PDB entry 7WFE | electron microscopy, 3.25 A resolution | chains BH and BL of the 16 polymer chains in the assembly

Chain BH:
Molecule: Photosystem I reaction center subunit VI-2, chloroplastic
From: Arabidopsis thaliana
Reference sequence: Q9SUI6 (PSAH2_ARATH); residues 1-145 here = UniProt positions 1-145
Sequence (145 residues; numbered 1 to 145; the number before each row is that of its first residue):
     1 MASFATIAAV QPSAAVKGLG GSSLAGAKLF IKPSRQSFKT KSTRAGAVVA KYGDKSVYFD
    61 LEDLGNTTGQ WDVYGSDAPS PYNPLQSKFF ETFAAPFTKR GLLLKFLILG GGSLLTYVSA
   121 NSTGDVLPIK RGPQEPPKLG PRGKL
Not modelled in the structure: 1-50
Small-molecule neighbours:
  - chlorophyll a (CLA), molecule 1: Pro81, Tyr82, Gln86, Phe90
  - chlorophyll a (CLA), molecule 2: Asn83, Leu85, Gln86, Phe89, Phe90
  - chlorophyll a (CLA), molecule 3: Ile108, Gly111, Gly112, Leu114, Leu115, Val118, Val126, Leu127

Chain BL:
Molecule: Photosystem I reaction center subunit XI, chloroplastic
From: Arabidopsis thaliana
Reference sequence: Q9SUI4 (PSAL_ARATH); residues 1-219 here = UniProt positions 1-219
Sequence (219 residues; each row starts with the number of its first residue):
     1 MAASASPMAS QLRSSFSSAS LSQRLAVPKG ISGAPFGVSP TKRVSSFTVR AVKSDKTTFQ
    61 VVQPINGDPF IGSLETPVTS SPLIAWYLSN LPGYRTAVNP LLRGVEVGLA HGFFLVGPFV
   121 KAGPLRNTAY AGSAGSLAAA GLVVILSMCL TIYGISSFKE GEPSIAPSLT LTGRKKQPDQ
   181 LQTADGWAKF TGGFFFGGIS GVTWAYFLLY VLDLPYFVK
Not modelled in the structure: 1-60
Metal / ion sites: chlorophyll a Mg near Glu106 (its only coordinating residue here)
Small-molecule neighbours:
  - beta-carotene (BCR), molecule 1: Val107, His111, Leu146, Cys149, Leu150, Ile152, Tyr153, Trp187, Phe190, Phe194
  - beta-carotene (BCR), molecule 2: Leu109, Ala110, Ser200, Thr203, Trp204
  - beta-carotene (BCR), molecule 3: Phe119, Ala138, Gly141, Leu142, Ile145
  - chlorophyll a (CLA), molecule 1: Val62, Leu74, Thr76, Pro77, Val78
  - chlorophyll a (CLA), molecule 2: Leu74, Thr76, Val78, Thr79, Ile84, Leu88
  - chlorophyll a (CLA), molecule 3: Trp86, Tyr87, Asn90, Arg95, Val105, Glu106, Leu109, Ala110
  - chlorophyll a (CLA), molecule 4: Tyr87, Leu88, Leu91, Pro92, Gly93, Glu106, Val107, Ala110, His111, Phe114
  - chlorophyll a (CLA), molecule 5: His111, Phe114, Leu115, Leu146
  - chlorophyll a (CLA), molecule 6: Phe113, Phe114, Gly117, Pro118, Lys121, Ala205, Leu208, Leu209, Tyr216, Phe217
  - chlorophyll a (CLA), molecule 7: Leu115, Pro118, Phe119, Ala122, Gly123, Pro124, Arg126
  - chlorophyll a (CLA), molecule 8: Phe119, Pro124, Leu125, Ala134, Leu137, Ala138, Gly141, Val144, Ile145, Met148
  - chlorophyll a (CLA), molecule 9: Leu142, Ile145, Tyr153, Ser157
  - chlorophyll a (CLA), molecule 10: Ile145, Met148, Cys149, Ile152
  - dodecyl-alpha-D-maltoside (LMU): Lys121, Ala122, Arg126, Asn127, Phe217, Val218, Lys219

How chain BH and chain BL interact:
Contacting residue pairs (81; chain BH residue first):
  Tyr52(BH) - Asn66(BL)
  Tyr52(BH) - Asp68(BL)  hydrogen bond
  Tyr58(BH) - Gly67(BL)  hydrogen bond (side chain-backbone)
  Tyr58(BH) - Asp68(BL)
  Tyr58(BH) - Pro69(BL)
  Asp63(BH) - Leu169(BL)
  Asp63(BH) - Lys175(BL)  salt bridge
  Gly65(BH) - Leu169(BL)
  Asn66(BH) - Asp68(BL)
  Asn66(BH) - Leu169(BL)
  Thr67(BH) - Ile71(BL)
  Thr68(BH) - Ile71(BL)
  Gln70(BH) - Pro167(BL)
  Gln70(BH) - Leu169(BL)
  Trp71(BH) - Ile65(BL)  hydrophobic
  Trp71(BH) - Asn66(BL)
  Trp71(BH) - Asp68(BL)
  Trp71(BH) - Pro167(BL)
  Trp71(BH) - Leu169(BL)
  Trp71(BH) - Thr170(BL)
  Trp71(BH) - Leu171(BL)  hydrophobic
  Asp72(BH) - Pro167(BL)
  Asp72(BH) - Leu169(BL)  hydrogen bond (backbone-backbone)
  Asp72(BH) - Thr170(BL)
  Asp72(BH) - Lys176(BL)  salt bridge
  Val73(BH) - Leu171(BL)  hydrophobic
  Tyr74(BH) - Thr79(BL)  hydrogen bond (side chain-backbone)
  Tyr74(BH) - Ala85(BL)  hydrophobic
  Tyr74(BH) - Leu88(BL)
  Tyr74(BH) - Ser89(BL)
  Tyr74(BH) - Tyr94(BL)
  Gly75(BH) - Tyr94(BL)
  Gly75(BH) - Thr96(BL)
  Gly75(BH) - Lys176(BL)
  Ser76(BH) - Ser89(BL)  hydrogen bond (side chain-backbone)
  Ser76(BH) - Tyr94(BL)  hydrogen bond (backbone-backbone)
  Ser76(BH) - Arg95(BL)
  Ser76(BH) - Thr96(BL)  hydrogen bond (backbone-backbone)
  Ser76(BH) - Ala97(BL)
  Asp77(BH) - Thr96(BL)
  Asp77(BH) - Ala97(BL)
  Asp77(BH) - Arg174(BL)  salt bridge
  Asp77(BH) - Gln177(BL)
  Ala78(BH) - Ala97(BL)
  Ser80(BH) - Val98(BL)
  Ser80(BH) - Leu102(BL)
  Pro81(BH) - Arg95(BL)
  Tyr82(BH) - Pro92(BL)
  Tyr82(BH) - Arg95(BL)  hydrogen bond
  Tyr82(BH) - Leu102(BL)  hydrophobic
  Tyr82(BH) - Glu106(BL)  hydrogen bond
  Ser87(BH) - Leu102(BL)
  Phe90(BH) - Val105(BL)  hydrophobic
  Phe90(BH) - Phe196(BL)  hydrophobic
  Glu91(BH) - Asn99(BL)
  Glu91(BH) - Leu101(BL)
  Phe93(BH) - Phe196(BL)
  Ala94(BH) - Leu101(BL)  hydrophobic
  Phe97(BH) - Ala188(BL)
  Phe97(BH) - Gly192(BL)
  Phe97(BH) - Phe195(BL)  hydrophobic
  Thr98(BH) - Ala188(BL)
  Arg100(BH) - Thr151(BL)
  Arg100(BH) - Gly154(BL)  hydrogen bond (side chain-backbone)
  Arg100(BH) - Ile155(BL)
  Arg100(BH) - Phe158(BL)  hydrogen bond (side chain-backbone)
  Arg100(BH) - Lys159(BL)  hydrogen bond (side chain-backbone)
  Arg100(BH) - Glu160(BL)  salt bridge
  Arg100(BH) - Ala184(BL)
  Leu103(BH) - Thr151(BL)
  Leu103(BH) - Thr191(BL)
  Leu104(BH) - Thr151(BL)
  Leu104(BH) - Ile152(BL)  hydrophobic
  Leu107(BH) - Val144(BL)
  Leu107(BH) - Ser147(BL)
  Leu107(BH) - Met148(BL)
  Leu107(BH) - Phe195(BL)  hydrophobic
  Ile108(BH) - Met148(BL)  hydrophobic
  Asp125(BH) - Tyr130(BL)  hydrogen bond
  Val126(BH) - Leu125(BL)
  Val126(BH) - Tyr130(BL)  hydrophobic
Other interface residues (no listed pair), chain BH (36 interface residues in all): Gly69, Phe106, Val118
Other interface residues (no listed pair), chain BL (53 interface residues in all): Phe70, Asn90, Arg103, Leu137, Gly173, Lys189

In short:
Chain BH and chain BL form an interface of 36 and 53 residues respectively, with 13 hydrogen bonds and 4 salt
bridges. Polar pairs include Asp63(BH)-Lys175(BL), Asp72(BH)-Lys176(BL) and Asp77(BH)-Arg174(BL). 2
chlorophyll a molecules are bound between chain BH and chain BL.
Chain BH is Photosystem I reaction center subunit VI-2, chloroplastic and chain BL is Photosystem I reaction
center subunit XI, chloroplastic, both from Arabidopsis thaliana; the structure, Right PSI in the cyclic
electron transfer supercomplex NDH-PSI from Arabidopsis, was determined by electron microscopy (same
publication as 7WFD and 7WFG).
